PDB entry 8THN | X-ray diffraction, 2.90 A resolution | chains B and C of the 3 polymer chains in the assembly

Chain B:
Protein: KcsA Fab Light Chain
From: Mus musculus
Notes: antibody fragment or engineered binder
Sequence (212 residues; row label = number of the first residue in the row):
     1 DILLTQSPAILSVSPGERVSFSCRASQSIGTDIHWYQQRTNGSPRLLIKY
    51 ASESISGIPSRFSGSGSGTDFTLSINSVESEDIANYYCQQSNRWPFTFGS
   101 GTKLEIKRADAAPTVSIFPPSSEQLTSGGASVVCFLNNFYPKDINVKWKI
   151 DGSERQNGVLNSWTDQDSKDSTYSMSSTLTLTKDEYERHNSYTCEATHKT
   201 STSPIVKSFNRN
Cystine bridges: Cys-23/Cys-88, Cys-134/Cys-194

Chain C:
Protein: pH-gated potassium channel KcsA
From: Streptomyces lividans
Reference sequence: P0A334 (KCSA_STRLI); residue numbers follow UniProt; this construct covers 22-124
Sequence (103 residues; row label = number of the first residue in the row):
    22 SALHWRAAGAATVLLVIVLLAGSYLAVLAERGAPGAQLITYPRALWWSVE
    72 TATTVGXGDLYPVTLWGRLVAVVVVVAGITSFGLVTAALATWFVGREQER
   122 RGH
Differences from the reference sequence: engineered mutation TYF_78 (Tyr in P0A334), Val-96 (Met in P0A334)
Modified / non-standard residues: TYF ((2S)-2-hydroxy-3-(4-hydroxyphenyl)propanoic acid) at position 78
UniProt features mapped onto this chain:
  - motif: Thr-75 to Gly-77, Gly-79, Asp-80 (Selectivity filter)
Bound ions: K+ site 1: Thr-75, Val-76; K+ site 2 near Thr-75 (its only coordinating residue here); K+ site 3: Gly-77, TYF_78
Residues lining bound ligands: tetrabutylammonium ion (TBA): Ala-73, Thr-74, Thr-75, Gly-99, Ile-100, Phe-103

Chain B / chain C interface:
Pairs across the interface (18; chain B residue first):
  Asp-32(B) with Arg-64(C), salt bridge
  Ser-91(B) with Arg-64(C), hydrogen bond (backbone-side chain)
  Asn-92(B) with Ala-57(C); Gln-58(C); Ile-60(C); Arg-64(C)
  Arg-93(B) with Gly-56(C), hydrogen bond (side chain-backbone); Ala-57(C); Gln-58(C); Ile-60(C)
  Trp-94(B) with Gly-53(C); Ala-54(C); Pro-55(C); Gly-56(C), hydrogen bond (backbone-backbone); Ala-57(C), hydrogen bond (backbone-backbone); Ile-60(C)
  Phe-96(B) with Arg-52(C); Ile-60(C), hydrophobic
Other interface residues (no listed pair), chain B (7 interface residues in all): Asp-1
Other interface residues (no listed pair), chain C (10 interface residues in all): Thr-61

Overview:
The interface between chain B and chain C involves 7 residues on one side and 10 on the other, with 4 hydrogen
bonds and 1 salt bridge. Among the polar pairs are Asp-32(B)/Arg-64(C), Ser-91(B)/Arg-64(C) and
Arg-93(B)/Gly-56(C). Ligands of chain C: tetrabutylammonium ion.
Chain B is KcsA Fab Light Chain (Mus musculus) and chain C is pH-gated potassium channel KcsA (Streptomyces
lividans); the structure, KcsA M96V mutant with Y78ester in High K+, was determined by X-ray diffraction,
deposited together with 8DHR.
